PDB entry 4QD2 | X-ray diffraction, 2.40 A resolution | chains D and B of the 5 polymer chains in the assembly

== Chain D ==
Molecule: Hemagglutinin component HA33
Source organism: Clostridium botulinum
Reference sequence: A5HZZ6 (A5HZZ6_CLOBH); residue numbers follow UniProt; this construct covers 2-293
Sequence (296 residues; row label = number of the first residue in the row):
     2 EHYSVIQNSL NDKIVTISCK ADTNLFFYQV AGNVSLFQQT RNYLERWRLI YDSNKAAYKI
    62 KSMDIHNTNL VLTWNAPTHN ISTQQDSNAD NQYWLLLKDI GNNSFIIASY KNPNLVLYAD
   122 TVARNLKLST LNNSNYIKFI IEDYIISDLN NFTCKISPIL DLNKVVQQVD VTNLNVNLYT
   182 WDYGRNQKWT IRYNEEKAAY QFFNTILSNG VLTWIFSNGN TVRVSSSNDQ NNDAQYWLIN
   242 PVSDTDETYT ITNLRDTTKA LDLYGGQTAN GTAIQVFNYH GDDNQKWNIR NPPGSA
Unresolved in the structure: 2-8, 295-297
Differences from the reference sequence: expression tag (294-297)
Reported in the primary citation:
  - mutagenesis - D263A/F278A: unchanged binding to HT29 cells

== Chain B ==
Molecule: Hemagglutinin component HA17
Source organism: Clostridium botulinum
Reference sequence: A5HZZ5 (A5HZZ5_CLOBH); numbering as in UniProt (aligned over 2-146)
Sequence (147 residues; numbered 0 to 146; the number before each row is that of its first residue; numbering starts at 0):
     0 GPSVERTFLP NGNYNIKSIF SGSLYLNPVS KSLTFSNESS ANNQKWNVEY MAENRCFKIS
    60 NVAEPNKYLS YDNFGFISLD SLSNRCYWFP IKIAVNTYIM LSLNKVNELD YAWDIYDTNE
   120 NILSQPLLLL PNFDIYNSNQ MFKLEKI
Unresolved in the structure: 0-3
Differences from the reference sequence: expression tag (0-1)

== Chain D / chain B interface ==
Pairs across the interface (15; chain D residue first):
  Trp75(D) - Leu108(B)  hydrophobic
  Pro78(D) - Phe132(B)
  Thr79(D) - Phe132(B)
  His80(D) - Phe132(B)
  Lys112(D) - Glu107(B)  salt bridge
  Asn113(D) - Asn106(B)
  Asn113(D) - Leu108(B)
  Asn113(D) - Tyr110(B)  hydrogen bond
  Asn115(D) - Tyr110(B)  hydrogen bond
  Asn115(D) - Pro130(B)
  Leu116(D) - Pro130(B)  hydrophobic
  Leu116(D) - Phe132(B)  hydrophobic
  Leu132(D) - Tyr115(B)
  Asn133(D) - Tyr115(B)
  Asn134(D) - Tyr115(B)  hydrogen bond (backbone-side chain)
Other interface residues (no listed pair), chain D (13 interface residues in all): Leu129, Thr131
Other interface residues (no listed pair), chain B (9 interface residues in all): Leu129, Asp133

== In short ==
Chain D and chain B form an interface of 13 and 9 residues respectively; the contacts include 3 hydrogen bonds
and 1 salt bridge. Polar pairs include Lys112(D)-Glu107(B), Asn113(D)-Tyr110(B) and Asn115(D)-Tyr110(B). From
the paper: D263A/F278A of chain D leave binding to HT29 cells unchanged.
Chain D is Hemagglutinin component HA33 and chain B is Hemagglutinin component HA17, both from Clostridium
botulinum; the structure, Molecular basis for disruption of E-cadherin adhesion by botulinum neurotoxin A
complex, was determined by X-ray diffraction.
